PDB entry 6QD6 | X-ray diffraction, 2.84 A resolution | chain A

# Chain A
Name: Mb-cHopQ-Nb207, Outer membrane protein
Source organism: Helicobacter pylori
Reference sequence: B5Z8H1 (B5Z8H1_HELPG); the construct has insertions or renumbered stretches relative to UniProt, so the offset changes along the chain: 14-236 = UniProt 227-449; 250-421 = UniProt 50-221
Chain sequence (542 residues; each row starts with the number of its first residue):
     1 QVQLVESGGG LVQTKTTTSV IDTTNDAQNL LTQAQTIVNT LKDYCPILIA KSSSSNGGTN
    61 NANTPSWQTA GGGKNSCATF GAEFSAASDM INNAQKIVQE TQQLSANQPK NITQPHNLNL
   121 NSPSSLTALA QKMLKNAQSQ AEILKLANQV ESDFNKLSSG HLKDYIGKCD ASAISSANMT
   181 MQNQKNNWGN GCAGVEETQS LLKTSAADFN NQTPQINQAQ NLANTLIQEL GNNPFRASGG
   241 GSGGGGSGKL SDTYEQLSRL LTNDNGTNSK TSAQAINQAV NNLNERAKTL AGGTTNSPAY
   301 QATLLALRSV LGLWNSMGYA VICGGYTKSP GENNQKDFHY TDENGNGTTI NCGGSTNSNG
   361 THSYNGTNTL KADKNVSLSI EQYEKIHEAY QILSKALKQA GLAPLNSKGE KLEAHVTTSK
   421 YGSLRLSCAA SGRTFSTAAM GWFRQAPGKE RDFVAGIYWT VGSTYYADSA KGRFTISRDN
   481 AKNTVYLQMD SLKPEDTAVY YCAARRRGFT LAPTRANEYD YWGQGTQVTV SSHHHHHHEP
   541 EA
Disordered / not traced: 1-2, 51-62, 171-185, 237-270, 353-368, 432-437, 534-542
Disulfides: Cys169-Cys192, Cys323-Cys352, Cys428-Cys502

# Overview
Chain A is Mb-cHopQ-Nb207, Outer membrane protein (Helicobacter pylori); the structure, Molecular scaffolds
expand the nanobody toolkit for cryo-EM applications: crystal structure of Mb-cHopQ-Nb207, was determined by
X-ray diffraction (same publication as 6QFA, 6XUX, 6XV8 and 6XVI).
